Entry 1NCR (X-ray diffraction, 2.70 A resolution); this record covers chains B and C of the 4 polymer chains in the assembly.

# Chain B
Name: coat protein VP2
Source organism: Human rhinovirus 16
UniProt: Q82122 (POLG_HRV16); residues 1-261 here correspond to UniProt positions 70-330 (UniProt number = residue number + 69)
Sequence (261 residues; numbered 1 to 261; the number before each row is that of its first residue):
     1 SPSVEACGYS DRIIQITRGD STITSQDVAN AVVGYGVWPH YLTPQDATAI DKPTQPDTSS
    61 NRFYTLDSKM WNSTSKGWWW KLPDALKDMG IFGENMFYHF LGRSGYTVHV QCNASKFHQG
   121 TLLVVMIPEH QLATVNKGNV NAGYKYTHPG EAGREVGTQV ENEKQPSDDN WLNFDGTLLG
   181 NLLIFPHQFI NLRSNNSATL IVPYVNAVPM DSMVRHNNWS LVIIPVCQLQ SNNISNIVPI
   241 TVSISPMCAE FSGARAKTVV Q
Not modelled in the structure: 1-9
UniProt features mapped onto this chain:
  - site: Gln261 (Cleavage)

# Chain C
Name: coat protein VP3
Source organism: Human rhinovirus 16
UniProt: Q82122 (POLG_HRV16); residues 1-238 here correspond to UniProt positions 331-568 (UniProt number = residue number + 330)
Sequence (238 residues; each row starts with the number of its first residue):
     1 GLPVYVTPGS GQFMTTDDMQ SPCALPWYHP TKEIFIPGEV KNLIEMCQVD TLIPINSTQS
    61 NIGNVSMYTV TLSPQTKLAE EIFAIKVDIA SHPLATTLIG EIASYFTHWT GSLRFSFMFC
   121 GTANTTLKVL LAYTPPGIGK PRSRKEAMLG THVVWDVGLQ STVSLVVPWI SASQYRFTTP
   181 DTYSSAGYIT CWYQTNFVVP PNTPNTAEML CFVSGCKDFC LRMARDTDLH KQTGPITQ
UniProt features mapped onto this chain:
  - region: Pro235 to Gln238 (Amphipathic alpha-helix)

# Chain B / chain C interface
Disulfides between the chains: Cys227(B)-Cys120(C)
Contacting residue pairs (72; chain B residue first):
  Tyr35(B) - Gly38(C)
  Val37(B) - Phe35(C)  hydrophobic
  Val37(B) - Pro37(C)  hydrophobic
  Gln45(B) - Lys32(C)  hydrogen bond (backbone-side chain)
  Asp46(B) - Ile34(C)
  Asp46(B) - Phe35(C)  hydrogen bond (side chain-backbone)
  Ala47(B) - Lys32(C)  hydrogen bond (backbone-side chain)
  Lys116(B) - Thr122(C)
  Lys116(B) - Ala123(C)
  Lys116(B) - Asn124(C)
  Phe117(B) - Thr122(C)
  Phe117(B) - Asn124(C)
  Phe117(B) - Thr203(C)
  Phe117(B) - Pro204(C)
  His118(B) - Thr122(C)
  Gln119(B) - Cys120(C)
  Gln119(B) - Gly121(C)
  Gln119(B) - Thr122(C)  hydrogen bond (side chain-backbone)
  Gln119(B) - Pro204(C)
  Gln119(B) - Thr206(C)  hydrogen bond (side chain-backbone)
  Gln119(B) - Ala207(C)
  Gly120(B) - Cys120(C)
  Thr121(B) - Met118(C)
  Thr121(B) - Cys120(C)  hydrogen bond
  Asn139(B) - Gln238(C)  hydrogen bond (side chain-backbone)
  Asn170(B) - Val65(C)
  Trp171(B) - Gly63(C)
  Leu178(B) - Met67(C)  hydrophobic
  Leu178(B) - Tyr68(C)
  Leu178(B) - Thr96(C)
  Leu179(B) - Val65(C)  hydrophobic
  Gly180(B) - Thr51(C)
  Gly180(B) - Leu52(C)  hydrogen bond (backbone-backbone)
  Gly180(B) - Tyr68(C)  hydrogen bond (backbone-side chain)
  Asn181(B) - Thr51(C)
  Asn181(B) - Thr96(C)  hydrogen bond (side chain-backbone)
  Asn181(B) - Thr97(C)
  Asn181(B) - Leu98(C)  hydrogen bond (side chain-backbone)
  Leu183(B) - Val49(C)
  Leu183(B) - Asp50(C)
  Leu183(B) - Phe212(C)  hydrophobic
  Ile184(B) - Val49(C)  hydrophobic
  Ile184(B) - Leu98(C)  hydrophobic
  Phe189(B) - Met118(C)  hydrophobic
  Phe189(B) - Phe212(C)  hydrophobic
  Asn191(B) - Met118(C)
  Asn191(B) - Phe119(C)  hydrogen bond (side chain-backbone)
  Asn191(B) - Cys120(C)
  Arg193(B) - Phe119(C)
  Arg193(B) - Gly121(C)  hydrogen bond (side chain-backbone)
  Arg193(B) - Thr122(C)  hydrogen bond (side chain-backbone)
  Arg193(B) - Ala123(C)
  Arg193(B) - Thr125(C)  hydrogen bond (side chain-backbone)
  Arg193(B) - Val157(C)
  Arg193(B) - Gly158(C)  hydrogen bond (side chain-backbone)
  Ser194(B) - Ser161(C)
  Pro203(B) - Pro37(C)  hydrophobic
  Tyr204(B) - Pro37(C)
  Val205(B) - Pro37(C)
  Asn206(B) - Ile36(C)
  Ala207(B) - Ile34(C)
  Val208(B) - Ile34(C)
  Pro209(B) - Ile34(C)
  Val226(B) - Thr69(C)
  Val226(B) - Leu210(C)  hydrophobic
  Cys227(B) - Thr69(C)
  Cys227(B) - Cys120(C)  disulfide
  Cys227(B) - Glu208(C)
  Cys227(B) - Leu210(C)  hydrophobic
  Asn232(B) - Asn202(C)
  Asn232(B) - Thr203(C)  hydrogen bond (side chain-backbone)
  Asn232(B) - Pro204(C)
Also at the interface, not in a pair above, chain B (39 interface residues in all): His40, Ile224, Pro225, Gln230, Ser231
Also at the interface, not in a pair above, chain C (42 interface residues in all): Glu33, Met46, Asn64, Leu159

# In short
Chain B and chain C form an interface of 39 and 42 residues respectively, with 1 disulfide bond and 17
hydrogen bonds. Among the polar pairs are Gln45(B)-Lys32(C), Asp46(B)-Phe35(C) and Ala47(B)-Lys32(C).
Here chain B is coat protein VP2 and chain C is coat protein VP3, both from Human rhinovirus 16. Entry 1NCR
(The structure of Rhinovirus 16 when complexed with pleconaril, an antiviral compound) was determined by X-ray
diffraction (same publication as 1NA1, 1NCQ, 1ND2 and 1ND3).
